8HEY - chains n and m of the 22 polymer chains in the assembly; structure by electron microscopy, 4.10 A resolution (low resolution: residue-level contacts below are approximate; hydrogen-bond / salt-bridge calls are withheld).

[Chain n]
Name: Triplex capsid protein 2
From: Human betaherpesvirus 5
UniProt: Q6RXF2 (Q6RXF2_HCMV); residue numbers follow UniProt; this construct covers 1-306
Sequence (306 residues; numbered 1 to 306; the number before each row is that of its first residue):
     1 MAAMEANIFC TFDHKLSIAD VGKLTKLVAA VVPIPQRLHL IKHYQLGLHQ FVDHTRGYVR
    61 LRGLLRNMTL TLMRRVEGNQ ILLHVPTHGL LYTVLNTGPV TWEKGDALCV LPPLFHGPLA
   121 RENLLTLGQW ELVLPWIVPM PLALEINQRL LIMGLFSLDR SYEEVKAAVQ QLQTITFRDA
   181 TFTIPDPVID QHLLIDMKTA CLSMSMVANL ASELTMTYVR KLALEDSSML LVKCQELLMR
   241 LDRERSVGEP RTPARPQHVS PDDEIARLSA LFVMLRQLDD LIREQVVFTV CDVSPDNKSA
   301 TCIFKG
Disordered / not traced: 242-252

[Chain m]
Name: Triplex capsid protein 1
From: Human betaherpesvirus 5
UniProt: Q6RXH2 (Q6RXH2_HCMV); residues 1-290 here = UniProt positions 1-290
Sequence (290 residues; each row starts with the number of its first residue):
     1 MDARAVAKRP RDPADEDNEL VTALKAKREV NTISVRYLYH ADHQALTARF FVPEGLVEFE
    61 AQPGALLIRM ETGCDSPRHL YISLYLLGIR ASNVSASTRC LLESVYTASA ARAALQWLDL
   121 GPHLLHRRLE TLGCVKTVSL GITSLLTCVM RGYLYNTLKT EVFALMIPKD MYLTWEETRG
   181 RLQYVYLIIV YDYDGPETRP GIYVLTSSIA HWQTLVDVAR GKFARERCSF VNRRITRPRQ
   241 IPLCTGVIQK LGWCLADDIH TSFLVHKELK LSVVRLDNFS VELGDFREFV

[How chain n and chain m interact]
Contacting residue pairs (37):
  Met1(n) - Arg181(m)
  Met1(n) - Leu255(m)
  Met1(n) - Asp257(m)
  Ala2(n) - Arg181(m)
  Ala2(n) - Leu255(m)
  Ala3(n) - Arg181(m)
  Ala3(n) - Leu255(m)
  Met4(n) - Arg181(m)
  Met4(n) - Leu182(m)
  Glu5(n) - Arg181(m)
  Gln36(n) - Arg181(m)
  Arg37(n) - Arg181(m)
  Arg66(n) - His211(m)
  Arg66(n) - Gln213(m)
  Asn67(n) - Thr214(m)
  Thr199(n) - Arg220(m)
  Leu202(n) - Arg227(m)
  Met206(n) - Phe230(m)
  Asn209(n) - Arg234(m)
  Leu210(n) - Arg234(m)
  Asp263(n) - Ile241(m)
  Ala266(n) - Ile241(m)
  Ala270(n) - Ile241(m)
  Ala270(n) - Pro242(m)
  Val273(n) - Cys244(m)
  Val273(n) - Glu288(m)
  Val273(n) - Val290(m)
  Met274(n) - Val290(m)
  Arg276(n) - Glu288(m)
  Gln277(n) - Arg220(m)
  Gln277(n) - Phe289(m)
  Gln277(n) - Val290(m)
  Asp280(n) - Trp212(m)
  Asp280(n) - Gln213(m)
  Glu284(n) - His211(m)
  Glu284(n) - Gln213(m)
  Gln285(n) - His211(m)
Interface residues without a listed pair, chain n (27 interface residues in all): Ile195, Arg267, Ser269
Interface residues without a listed pair, chain m (24 interface residues in all): Arg127, Gly180, Ile209, Asp217, Leu243, Arg287

[Overview]
27 residues of chain n and 24 residues of chain m are in contact.
Here chain n is Triplex capsid protein 2 and chain m is Triplex capsid protein 1, both from Human
betaherpesvirus 5. Entry 8HEY (One CVSC-binding penton vertex in HCMV B-capsid) was determined by electron
microscopy (same publication as 8HEU and 8HEV).
